6TDU - chains BG and BH of the 88 polymer chains in the assembly; structure by electron microscopy, 4.32 A resolution (low resolution: residue-level contacts below are approximate; hydrogen-bond / salt-bridge calls are withheld).

== Chain BG ==
Protein: ATP synthase subunit gamma
Organism: Euglena gracilis
Sequence (306 residues; each row starts with the number of its first residue):
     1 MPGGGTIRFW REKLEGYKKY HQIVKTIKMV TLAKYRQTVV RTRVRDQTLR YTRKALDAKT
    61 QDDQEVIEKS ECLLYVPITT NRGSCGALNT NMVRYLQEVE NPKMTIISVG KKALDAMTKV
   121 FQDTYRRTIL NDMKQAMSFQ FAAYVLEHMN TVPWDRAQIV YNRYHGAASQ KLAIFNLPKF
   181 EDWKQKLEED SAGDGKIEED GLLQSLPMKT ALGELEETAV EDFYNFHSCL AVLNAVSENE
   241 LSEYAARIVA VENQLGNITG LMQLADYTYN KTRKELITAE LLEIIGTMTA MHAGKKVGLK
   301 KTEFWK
Not modelled in the structure: 1-2, 306

== Chain BH ==
Protein: ATP synthase subunit delta
Organism: Euglena gracilis
Sequence (176 residues; each row starts with the number of its first residue):
     1 MRASRTLLLS VSRFMRQDPR KFFPDNGFRF FDGPEDSFGD GNIPAQIILT LTRQDEFILK
    61 QEPVAAITIR TNEGEMGVLA GHEYTVQQLA PGILEVEYEG GKKDQYVISG GFAHVNDTGV
   121 VDINTVEAVP LEEIDHEKLA KALEEARAKS QSPDEAVRIQ GEIALEIFEP LEAALH
Not modelled in the structure: 1-16

== How chain BG and chain BH interact ==
Contacting residue pairs (90; chain BG residue first):
  Arg-41(BG) with Asp-55(BH)
  Val-44(BG) with Glu-56(BH); Phe-57(BH)
  Asp-46(BG) with Phe-31(BH)
  Gln-47(BG) with Phe-31(BH); Thr-50(BH); Thr-52(BH); Phe-57(BH); Lys-60(BH)
  Thr-48(BG) with Phe-31(BH); Arg-53(BH); Gln-54(BH); Asp-55(BH); Asn-124(BH)
  Leu-49(BG) with Phe-31(BH)
  Arg-50(BG) with Phe-31(BH); Asp-32(BH); Gly-33(BH); Pro-34(BH); Thr-50(BH); Gln-61(BH); Val-120(BH); Asp-122(BH)
  Tyr-51(BG) with Tyr-84(BH); His-114(BH); Asp-122(BH)
  Arg-53(BG) with Phe-28(BH); Arg-29(BH); Phe-31(BH)
  Lys-54(BG) with Asp-36(BH); Tyr-84(BH); Asn-116(BH)
  Leu-56(BG) with Phe-28(BH)
  Asp-57(BG) with Asn-26(BH); Arg-29(BH)
  Ala-58(BG) with Arg-29(BH)
  Asp-63(BG) with Arg-20(BH)
  Asn-91(BG) with Phe-22(BH)
  Arg-94(BG) with Phe-22(BH)
  Tyr-95(BG) with Arg-20(BH); Phe-22(BH); Pro-24(BH)
  Glu-98(BG) with Arg-20(BH); Lys-21(BH); Phe-22(BH)
  Val-99(BG) with Arg-20(BH)
  Met-137(BG) with Gln-54(BH)
  Ser-138(BG) with Gln-54(BH)
  Phe-139(BG) with Gln-54(BH); Val-126(BH)
  Tyr-161(BG) with Gly-27(BH)
  Arg-163(BG) with Phe-30(BH)
  His-165(BG) with Asp-25(BH); Phe-30(BH)
  Lys-171(BG) with Asp-25(BH)
  Leu-172(BG) with Pro-24(BH); Asp-25(BH)
  Ala-173(BG) with Asp-25(BH)
  Ile-174(BG) with Pro-24(BH); Asp-25(BH); Asn-26(BH); Gly-27(BH)
  Phe-175(BG) with Gly-27(BH); Phe-28(BH)
  Glu-199(BG) with Arg-29(BH)
  Leu-203(BG) with Gly-33(BH); Pro-34(BH); Glu-35(BH)
  Gln-204(BG) with Asp-36(BH); Ser-37(BH)
  Leu-206(BG) with Phe-38(BH)
  Pro-207(BG) with Tyr-84(BH)
  Met-208(BG) with Tyr-84(BH)
  Ala-211(BG) with Tyr-84(BH)
  Ala-219(BG) with Gln-88(BH); Phe-112(BH)
  Asp-222(BG) with Gln-88(BH); Phe-112(BH)
  Phe-223(BG) with Phe-112(BH); His-114(BH)
  Phe-226(BG) with Phe-112(BH); Asn-124(BH); Val-126(BH)
  His-227(BG) with His-114(BH); Asn-124(BH)
  Leu-230(BG) with Gln-54(BH)
  Leu-233(BG) with Gln-54(BH)
  Asn-234(BG) with Phe-31(BH); Asp-55(BH)
  Ser-237(BG) with Asp-55(BH)
Interface residues without a listed pair, chain BG (50 interface residues in all): Thr-52, Thr-60, Asn-176, Leu-215
Interface residues without a listed pair, chain BH (39 interface residues in all): Val-86, Gly-111, Thr-125

== Summary ==
The interface between chain BG and chain BH involves 50 residues on one side and 39 on the other.
Here chain BG is ATP synthase subunit gamma and chain BH is ATP synthase subunit delta, both from Euglena
gracilis. Entry 6TDU (Cryo-EM structure of Euglena gracilis mitochondrial ATP synthase, full dimer, rotational
states 1) was determined by electron microscopy together with 6TDV, 6TDW, 6TDX, 6TDY, 6TDZ and 6TE0 from the
same study.
